Entry 2ODE (X-ray diffraction, 1.90 A resolution); this record covers chains A and B.

== Chain A ==
Name: Guanine nucleotide-binding protein G(k) subunit alpha
Organism: Homo sapiens
UniProtKB: P08754 (GNAI3_HUMAN); numbering as in UniProt (aligned over 4-350)
Amino-acid sequence (350 residues; row label = number of the first residue in the row):
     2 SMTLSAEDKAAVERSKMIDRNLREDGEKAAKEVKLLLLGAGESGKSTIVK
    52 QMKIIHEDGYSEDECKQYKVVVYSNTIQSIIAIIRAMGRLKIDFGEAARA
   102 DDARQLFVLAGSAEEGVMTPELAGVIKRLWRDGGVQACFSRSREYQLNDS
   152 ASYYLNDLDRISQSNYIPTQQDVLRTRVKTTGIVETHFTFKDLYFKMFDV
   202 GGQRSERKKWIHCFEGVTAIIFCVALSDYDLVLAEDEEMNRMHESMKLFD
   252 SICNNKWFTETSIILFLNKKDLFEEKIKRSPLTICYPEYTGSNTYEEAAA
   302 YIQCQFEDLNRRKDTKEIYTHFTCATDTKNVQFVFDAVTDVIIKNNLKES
Unresolved in the structure: 2-32, 349-351
Sequence notes: expression tag (2-3, 351)
Metal / ion sites: Mg2+: Ser47, Thr181 (together with GDP, tetrafluoroaluminate)
Ligand contacts: GDP (guanosine-5'-diphosphate): Ala41, Gly42, Glu43, Ser44, Gly45, Lys46, Ser47, Thr48, Asp150, Ser151, Leu175, Arg176, Thr177, Arg178, Val179, Thr181, Asn269, Lys270, Asp272, Leu273, Thr324, Cys325, Ala326, Thr327
Swiss-Prot annotation at these positions:
  - region: Lys35 to Thr48 (G1 motif), Asp173 to Thr181 (G2 motif), Phe196 to Arg205 (G3 motif), Ile265 to Asp272 (G4 motif), Thr324 to Thr329 (G5 motif)
  - binding site (GTP): Gly42, Glu43, Ser44, Gly45, Lys46, Ser47, Thr48, Asp150, Ser151, Leu175, Arg176, Thr177, Arg178, Val179, Lys180, Thr181, Val201, Gly203, Asn269, Lys270 and 5 more in UniProt
  - binding site (GDP): Glu43, Ser44, Gly45, Lys46, Ser47, Thr48, Ser151, Leu175, Arg176, Thr177, Arg178, Asn269, Lys270, Asp272, Cys325, Ala326
  - binding site (Mg(2+)): Ser47, Thr181
  - modified residue: Arg178 (ADP-ribosylarginine), Gln204 (Deamidated glutamine)

== Chain B ==
Name: Regulator of G-protein signaling 8
Organism: Homo sapiens
UniProtKB: P57771 (RGS8_HUMAN); numbering as in UniProt (aligned over 42-180)
Amino-acid sequence (141 residues; numbered 40 to 180; the number before each row is that of its first residue):
    40 SMLKRLSTEEATRWADSFDVLLSHKYGVAAFRAFLKTEFSEENLEFWLAC
    90 EEFKKTRSTAKLVSKAHRIFEEFVDVQAPREVNIDFQTREATRKNLQEPS
   140 LTCFDQAQGKVHSLMEKDSYPRFLRSKMYLDLLSQSQRRLS
Unresolved in the structure: 40-45, 177-180
Sequence notes: expression tag (40-41)

== Chain A / chain B interface ==
Pairs across the interface - 38 pairs, chain A then chain B:
  Glu65(A) - Arg164(B)  salt bridge
  Ser75(A) - Lys156(B)  hydrogen bond
  Val179(A) - Lys156(B)
  Val179(A) - Asp157(B)
  Lys180(A) - Asn122(B)  hydrogen bond
  Lys180(A) - Leu153(B)
  Lys180(A) - Asp157(B)
  Thr181(A) - Asn122(B)
  Thr181(A) - Asp157(B)
  Thr182(A) - Ser79(B)
  Thr182(A) - Glu81(B)
  Thr182(A) - Asn82(B)  hydrogen bond
  Thr182(A) - Leu153(B)
  Thr182(A) - Asp157(B)  hydrogen bond (backbone-side chain)
  Thr182(A) - Ser158(B)
  Gly183(A) - Glu77(B)
  Gly183(A) - Phe78(B)
  Ile184(A) - Glu77(B)  hydrogen bond (backbone-backbone)
  Ile184(A) - Phe78(B)  hydrophobic
  Val185(A) - Glu77(B)
  Val185(A) - Arg161(B)
  Gln204(A) - Asn122(B)  hydrogen bond
  Ser206(A) - Glu120(B)
  Ser206(A) - Val121(B)
  Ser206(A) - Asn122(B)
  Glu207(A) - Asn122(B)  hydrogen bond
  Lys209(A) - Pro118(B)
  Lys209(A) - Glu120(B)  salt bridge
  Lys210(A) - Phe78(B)  hydrogen bond (side chain-backbone)
  Lys210(A) - Ser79(B)
  Lys210(A) - Glu81(B)  salt bridge
  His213(A) - Phe78(B)
  Ala235(A) - Asp124(B)
  Ala235(A) - Phe125(B)  hydrogen bond (backbone-backbone)
  Glu236(A) - Phe125(B)
  Glu236(A) - Arg128(B)  hydrogen bond (backbone-side chain)
  Glu238(A) - Phe125(B)
  Glu238(A) - Gln126(B)  hydrogen bond
Interface residues without a listed pair, chain A (20 interface residues in all): Gln68, Asp237
Interface residues without a listed pair, chain B (22 interface residues in all): Thr76, Ala117, Ile123

== Overview ==
20 residues of chain A face 22 of chain B across their interface; the contacts include 11 hydrogen bonds and 3
salt bridges. Polar contacts include Glu65(A)-Arg164(B), Lys209(A)-Glu120(B) and Lys210(A)-Glu81(B). Bound to
chain A: GDP.
Here chain A is Guanine nucleotide-binding protein G(k) subunit alpha and chain B is Regulator of G-protein
signaling 8, both from Homo sapiens. Entry 2ODE (Crystal structure of the heterodimeric complex of human RGS8
and activated Gi alpha 3) was determined by X-ray diffraction together with 2GTP, 2IHB and 2IK8 from the same
study.
